Entry 8JR0 (electron microscopy, 2.80 A resolution); this record covers chains E and G of the 20 polymer chains in the assembly.

== Chain E ==
Name: ATP synthase subunit beta
From: Mycobacterium tuberculosis
Notes: EC 7.1.2.2
UniProtKB: P9WPU5 (ATPB_MYCTU); numbering as in UniProt (aligned over 1-486)
Chain sequence (486 residues; each row starts with the number of its first residue):
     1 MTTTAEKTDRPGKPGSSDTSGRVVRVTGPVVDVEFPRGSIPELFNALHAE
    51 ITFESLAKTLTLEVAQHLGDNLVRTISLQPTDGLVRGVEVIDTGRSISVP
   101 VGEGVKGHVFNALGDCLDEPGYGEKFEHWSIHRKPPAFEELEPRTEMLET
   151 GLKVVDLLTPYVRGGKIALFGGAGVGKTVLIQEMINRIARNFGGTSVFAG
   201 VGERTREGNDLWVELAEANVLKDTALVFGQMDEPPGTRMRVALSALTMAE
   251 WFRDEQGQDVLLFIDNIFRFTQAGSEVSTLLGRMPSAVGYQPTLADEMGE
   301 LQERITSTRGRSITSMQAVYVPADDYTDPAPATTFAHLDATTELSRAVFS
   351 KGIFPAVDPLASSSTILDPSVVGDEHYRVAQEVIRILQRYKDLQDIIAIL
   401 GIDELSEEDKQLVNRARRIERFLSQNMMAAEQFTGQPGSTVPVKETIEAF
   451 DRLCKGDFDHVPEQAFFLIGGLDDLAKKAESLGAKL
Unresolved in the structure: 1-17
UniProt features mapped onto this chain:
  - binding site (ATP): G171 to T178
  - modified residue: T2 (N-acetylthreonine)

== Chain G ==
Name: ATP synthase gamma chain
From: Mycobacterium tuberculosis
UniProtKB: P9WPU9 (ATPG_MYCTU); residue numbers follow UniProt; this construct covers 1-305
Chain sequence (305 residues; each row starts with the number of its first residue):
     1 MAATLRELRGRIRSAGSIKKITKAQELIATSRIARAQARLESARPYAFEI
    51 TRMLTTLAAEAALDHPLLVERPEPKRAGVLVVSSDRGLCGAYNANIFRRS
   101 EELFSLLREAGKQPVLYVVGRKAQNYYSFRNWNITESWMGFSEQPTYENA
   151 AEIASTLVDAFLLGTDNGEDQRSDSGEGVDELHIVYTEFKSMLSQSAEAH
   201 RIAPMVVEYVEEDIGPRTLYSFEPDATMLFESLLPRYLTTRVYAALLESA
   251 ASELASRQRAMKSATDNADDLIKALTLMANRERQAQITQEISEIVGGANA
   301 LAEAR
Unresolved in the structure: 1-2, 164-176, 303-305

== Chain E / chain G interface ==
Contacting residue pairs (23):
  M284(E) with V295(G), hydrophobic; N299(G)
  P285(E) with I291(G), hydrophobic; V295(G)
  A287(E) with T288(G)
  V288(E) with Q284(G); I287(G); T288(G), hydrogen bond (backbone-side chain); I291(G)
  G289(E) with I291(G)
  D325(E) with N280(G); R283(G), salt bridge; Q284(G), hydrogen bond
  T327(E) with Q284(G), hydrogen bond
  D328(E) with R283(G), salt bridge
  P329(E) with Q284(G)
  I396(E) with L27(G), hydrophobic
  I399(E) with L27(G), hydrophobic
  L400(E) with L27(G); S31(G)
  E404(E) with T30(G); S31(G); A34(G)
Interface residues without a listed pair, chain E (17 interface residues in all): S286, P322, A323, D395

== Summary ==
17 residues of chain E face 12 of chain G across their interface; the contacts include 3 hydrogen bonds and 2
salt bridges. Among the polar pairs are D325(E)-R283(G), D328(E)-R283(G) and V288(E)-T288(G). Curated
annotation (UniProt) lists 8 ATP-binding residues on chain E.
Here chain E is ATP synthase subunit beta and chain G is ATP synthase gamma chain, both from Mycobacterium
tuberculosis. Entry 8JR0 (Cryo-EM structure of Mycobacterium tuberculosis ATP synthase in complex with
TBAJ-587) was determined by electron microscopy together with 8J0S, 8J0T, 8J57, 8J58 and 8JR1 from the same
study.
